PDB entry 7VY3 | electron microscopy, 2.63 A resolution | chains L and M of the 25 polymer chains in the assembly

== Chain L ==
Name: Photosynthetic reaction center L subunit
Source organism: Rhodobacter sphaeroides f. sp. denitrificans
UniProt: A0A7Z6QV46 (A0A7Z6QV46_CERSP); residues 1-281 here correspond to UniProt positions 2-282 (UniProt number = residue number + 1)
Sequence (281 residues; row label = number of the first residue in the row):
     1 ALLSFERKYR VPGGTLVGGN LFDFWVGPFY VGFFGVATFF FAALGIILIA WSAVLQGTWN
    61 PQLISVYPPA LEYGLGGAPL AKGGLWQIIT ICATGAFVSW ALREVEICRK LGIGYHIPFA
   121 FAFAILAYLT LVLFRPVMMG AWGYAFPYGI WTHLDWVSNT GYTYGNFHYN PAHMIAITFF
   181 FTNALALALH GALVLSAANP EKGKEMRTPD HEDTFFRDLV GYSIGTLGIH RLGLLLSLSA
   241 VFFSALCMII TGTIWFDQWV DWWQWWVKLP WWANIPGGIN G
Ion coordination: Fe ion: His190, His230 (shared with His219(M), Glu234(M), His266(M) of chain M)
Small-molecule neighbours:
  - bacteriochlorophyll a (BCL), molecule 1: Leu21, Phe22, Phe33, Val36
  - bacteriochlorophyll a (BCL), molecule 2: Ile46, Ile49, Phe97, Tyr128, Leu131, Phe146, Ile150, Trp151, His153, Leu154, Trp156, Val157
  - bacteriochlorophyll a (BCL), molecule 3: Phe97, Phe121, Ala124, Ile125, Ala127, Tyr128, Leu131, Trp156, Val157, Ser158, Thr160, Gly161, Tyr162, Asn166, Phe167, His168, His173, Ala176, Ile177, Phe180, Phe181, Val241, Ser244, Ala245, Cys247, Met248
  - bacteriochlorophyll a (BCL), molecule 4: Val157, Tyr162, His168, Phe181
  - bacteriochlorophyll a (BCL), molecule 5: His168, His173, Met174, Ile177, Thr178, Phe181, Thr182, Leu185
  - bacteriopheophytin a (BPH), molecule 1: Thr38, Phe41, Ala42, Gly45, Ile46, Ile49, Ile89, Cys92, Ala93, Ala96, Phe97, Trp100, Glu104, Ile117, Ala120, Phe121, Phe123, Ala124, Tyr128, Phe146, Tyr148, Gly149, Ile150, His153, Phe180, Ser237, Leu238, Val241
  - bacteriopheophytin a (BPH), molecule 2: Phe181, Ala184, Leu185, Ala188, Leu189, Phe216, Leu219, Val220
  - phosphatidylethanolamine (PTY): Ala1, Pro28, Phe29, Phe39, Ala42, Ala43
  - ubiquinone-10 (U10), molecule 1: Val26, Phe29, Val31, Gly35, Phe39, Trp100, Arg103
  - ubiquinone-10 (U10), molecule 2: Val36, Ala37, Phe40, Phe41, Ile91, Gly95
  - ubiquinone-10 (U10), molecule 3: Ile175, Thr178, Phe179, Thr182, Ala186, Leu189, His190, Leu193, Val194, Glu212, Asp213, Phe216, Tyr222, Ser223, Ile224, Gly225, Thr226, Ile229, Leu232, Leu236
  - ubiquinone-10 (U10), molecule 4: Thr178, Trp263, Trp265, Trp266

== Chain M ==
Name: Reaction center protein M chain
Source organism: Rhodobacter sphaeroides f. sp. denitrificans
UniProt: A0A7Z6QV86 (A0A7Z6QV86_CERSP); residues 1-307 here correspond to UniProt positions 2-308 (UniProt number = residue number + 1)
Sequence (307 residues; row label = number of the first residue in the row):
     1 AEYQNIFTQV QVRGPADLGM TEDVNLANRS GVGPFSTLLG WFGNAQLGPI YLGSLGVLSL
    61 FSGLMWFFTI GIWFWYQAGW NPAVFLRDLF FFSLEPPAPE YGLSFAAPLK EGGLWLIASF
   121 FMFVAVWSWW GRTYLRAQAL GMGKHTAWAF LSAIWLWMVL GFIRPILMGS WSEAVPYGIF
   181 SHLDWTNNFS LVHGNLFYNP FHGLSIAFLY GSALLFAMHG ATILAVSRFG GERELEQIAD
   241 RGTAAERAAL FWRWTMGFNA TMEGIHRWAI WMAVLVTLTG GIGILLSGTV VDNWYVWGQN
   301 HGMAPLN
Unresolved in the structure: 307
Ion coordination: Fe ion: His219, Glu234, His266 (shared with His190(L), His230(L) of chain L)
Small-molecule neighbours:
  - bacteriochlorophyll a (BCL), molecule 1: Trp66, Phe67, Leu89, Met122, Trp157, Leu160, Val175, Ile179, His182, Leu183, Trp185, Thr186
  - bacteriochlorophyll a (BCL), molecule 2: Trp66, Met122, Val126, Phe150, Ala153, Ile154, Leu156, Trp157, Leu160, Trp185, Thr186, Asn187, Phe189, Ser190, Leu196, Phe197, His202, Ser205, Ile206, Leu209, Tyr210, Val276, Thr277, Gly280, Gly281, Ile284
  - bacteriochlorophyll a (BCL), molecule 3: Thr186, Phe197, Tyr210
  - bacteriochlorophyll a (BCL), molecule 4: Phe197, His202, Gly203, Leu204, Ile206, Ala207, Tyr210, Gly211, Leu214
  - bacteriopheophytin a (BPH), molecule 1: Ser59, Gly63, Leu64, Trp66, Phe67, Ala125, Val126, Trp129, Thr133, Thr146, Ala149, Phe150, Ala153, Ala273, Val274, Thr277
  - bacteriopheophytin a (BPH), molecule 2: Tyr210, Ala213, Leu214, Ala217, Met218, Trp252, Thr255, Met256
  - phosphatidylethanolamine (PTY): Phe208, Arg253, Met256, Gly257, Phe258, Trp268, Trp271, Met272, Leu275
  - spheroidene (SPO): Trp66, Phe67, Phe68, Ile70, Gly71, Ile72, Phe74, Trp75, Phe85, Leu89, Phe105, Trp115, Leu116, Ser119, Phe120, Met122, Phe123, Trp157, Met158, Leu160, Gly161, Phe162, Trp171, Val175, Pro176, Tyr177, Gly178, Ile179, His182
  - ubiquinone-10 (U10), molecule 1: Leu86, Arg87, Leu89, Phe90, Phe91, Ile179, Phe180
  - ubiquinone-10 (U10), molecule 2: Leu214, Leu215, Met218, His219, Thr222, Ile223, Ala245, Ala248, Ala249, Trp252, Met256, Phe258, Asn259, Ala260, Thr261, Met262, Ile265, Trp268, Met272

== Interface between chain L and chain M ==
Residue-residue contacts (224):
  Ala1(L) - Arg253(M)
  Leu3(L) - Leu250(M)  hydrophobic
  Leu3(L) - Arg253(M)
  Phe5(L) - Arg241(M)
  Phe5(L) - Glu246(M)
  Glu6(L) - Leu250(M)
  Glu6(L) - Arg253(M)  salt bridge
  Glu6(L) - Trp254(M)  hydrogen bond
  Lys8(L) - Glu246(M)  salt bridge
  Tyr9(L) - Thr243(M)  hydrogen bond
  Tyr9(L) - Glu246(M)  hydrogen bond
  Tyr9(L) - Arg247(M)
  Tyr9(L) - Leu250(M)  hydrophobic
  Tyr9(L) - Trp254(M)
  Arg10(L) - Trp254(M)
  Trp25(L) - Trp254(M)
  Pro28(L) - Arg253(M)
  Pro28(L) - Trp254(M)
  Pro28(L) - Gly257(M)
  Phe29(L) - Trp254(M)
  Phe29(L) - Thr255(M)
  Phe29(L) - Met256(M)
  Phe29(L) - Gly257(M)
  Tyr30(L) - Trp254(M)  hydrogen bond (backbone-backbone)
  Asn60(L) - Gly302(M)
  Gln62(L) - Met303(M)
  Leu63(L) - Met303(M)
  Leu63(L) - Ala304(M)
  Leu63(L) - Pro305(M)
  Trp100(L) - Thr255(M)
  Arg103(L) - Trp254(M)  hydrogen bond (side chain-backbone)
  Arg103(L) - Thr255(M)  hydrogen bond (side chain-backbone)
  Glu104(L) - Phe251(M)
  Glu104(L) - Thr255(M)
  Ile107(L) - Phe251(M)  hydrophobic
  Ile107(L) - Trp254(M)
  Ile107(L) - Thr255(M)
  Cys108(L) - Phe251(M)  hydrophobic
  Lys110(L) - Trp254(M)
  Leu111(L) - Arg247(M)  hydrogen bond (backbone-side chain)
  Leu111(L) - Leu250(M)
  Leu111(L) - Phe251(M)
  Leu111(L) - Trp254(M)  hydrophobic
  Gly112(L) - Arg228(M)  hydrogen bond (backbone-side chain)
  Gly112(L) - Phe229(M)
  Ile113(L) - Ala225(M)
  Ile113(L) - Val226(M)  hydrophobic
  Ile113(L) - Arg228(M)
  Ile113(L) - Arg247(M)
  Ile113(L) - Phe251(M)  hydrophobic
  Gly114(L) - Ala225(M)  hydrogen bond (backbone-backbone)
  Gly114(L) - Arg228(M)
  His116(L) - Gln4(M)  hydrogen bond (side chain-backbone)
  His116(L) - Ala221(M)
  His116(L) - Leu224(M)
  His116(L) - Ala225(M)
  Ile117(L) - Ala221(M)
  Ile117(L) - Thr222(M)
  Ile117(L) - Phe251(M)  hydrophobic
  Ile117(L) - Trp252(M)  hydrophobic
  Trp151(L) - Phe197(M)
  Trp151(L) - Tyr198(M)  hydrogen bond (backbone-side chain)
  Trp151(L) - Met303(M)
  Leu154(L) - Phe197(M)
  Asp155(L) - Tyr198(M)  hydrogen bond
  Val157(L) - Phe197(M)  hydrophobic
  Ser158(L) - Phe197(M)
  Tyr162(L) - Asn187(M)  hydrogen bond
  Tyr162(L) - Leu191(M)
  Asn166(L) - Leu183(M)
  Asn166(L) - Asp184(M)
  Asn166(L) - Asn187(M)
  His168(L) - Leu183(M)  hydrogen bond (side chain-backbone)
  His168(L) - Thr186(M)
  Tyr169(L) - Phe180(M)  hydrophobic
  Tyr169(L) - Asp184(M)  hydrogen bond
  Phe180(L) - Leu209(M)
  Phe180(L) - Ala213(M)  hydrophobic
  Asn183(L) - Ser212(M)  hydrogen bond (side chain-backbone)
  Asn183(L) - Ala213(M)
  Asn183(L) - Phe216(M)
  Ala184(L) - Leu209(M)  hydrophobic
  Ala184(L) - Ala273(M)
  Ala186(L) - Phe216(M)  hydrophobic
  Leu187(L) - Ser212(M)
  Leu187(L) - Phe216(M)
  Leu187(L) - Ala269(M)
  Ala188(L) - Ala273(M)  hydrophobic
  His190(L) - His219(M)  hydrogen bond
  His190(L) - Glu234(M)  salt bridge
  His190(L) - His266(M)  hydrogen bond
  Gly191(L) - His266(M)
  Ala192(L) - His145(M)
  Ala192(L) - Thr146(M)
  Ala192(L) - Ile270(M)  hydrophobic
  Val194(L) - Glu234(M)
  Val194(L) - His266(M)
  Leu195(L) - His145(M)
  Leu195(L) - Glu263(M)
  Leu195(L) - His266(M)
  Leu195(L) - Arg267(M)
  Leu195(L) - Ile270(M)  hydrophobic
  Ser196(L) - Met142(M)
  Ser196(L) - Gly143(M)  hydrogen bond (backbone-backbone)
  Ser196(L) - His145(M)
  Ala197(L) - Met142(M)  hydrophobic
  Ala197(L) - Leu235(M)  hydrophobic
  Ala198(L) - Leu235(M)
  Ala198(L) - Glu263(M)
  Asn199(L) - Gly143(M)
  Asn199(L) - His145(M)
  Asn199(L) - Glu263(M)  hydrogen bond
  Asn199(L) - Arg267(M)  hydrogen bond
  Pro200(L) - Gly141(M)
  Pro200(L) - Gly143(M)
  Glu201(L) - Gln138(M)
  Glu201(L) - Gly141(M)  hydrogen bond (backbone-backbone)
  Glu201(L) - Met142(M)
  Glu201(L) - Lys144(M)  salt bridge
  Lys204(L) - Gly141(M)
  Met206(L) - Leu235(M)  hydrophobic
  Met206(L) - Ala239(M)  hydrophobic
  Arg207(L) - Glu22(M)  salt bridge
  Arg207(L) - Leu140(M)  hydrogen bond (side chain-backbone)
  Arg207(L) - Gly141(M)
  Arg207(L) - Leu235(M)
  Thr208(L) - Met20(M)
  Asp210(L) - Met20(M)
  His211(L) - Met20(M)  hydrogen bond
  His211(L) - Glu22(M)  salt bridge
  His211(L) - Leu140(M)
  His211(L) - Met142(M)
  Glu212(L) - Leu235(M)
  Asp213(L) - Asn44(M)
  Thr214(L) - Gly19(M)
  Thr214(L) - Met20(M)  hydrogen bond (side chain-backbone)
  Thr214(L) - Arg29(M)
  Thr214(L) - Leu140(M)
  Phe215(L) - Thr133(M)
  Phe215(L) - Arg136(M)
  Phe215(L) - Ala137(M)
  Phe215(L) - Leu140(M)
  Phe215(L) - Met142(M)  hydrophobic
  Phe215(L) - Thr146(M)
  Arg217(L) - Asn44(M)
  Arg217(L) - Gln46(M)  hydrogen bond
  Arg217(L) - Gly48(M)
  Arg217(L) - Pro49(M)
  Arg217(L) - Ile50(M)
  Arg217(L) - Tyr51(M)
  Asp218(L) - Val24(M)
  Asp218(L) - Arg29(M)  salt bridge
  Asp218(L) - Ile50(M)
  Asp218(L) - Tyr51(M)  hydrogen bond (backbone-backbone)
  Asp218(L) - Arg132(M)  hydrogen bond (backbone-side chain)
  Asp218(L) - Arg136(M)
  Leu219(L) - Ile50(M)
  Leu219(L) - Trp129(M)
  Leu219(L) - Arg132(M)  hydrogen bond (backbone-side chain)
  Leu219(L) - Thr133(M)
  Val220(L) - Ile50(M)
  Val220(L) - Trp129(M)  hydrophobic
  Gly221(L) - Leu47(M)
  Gly221(L) - Gly48(M)  hydrogen bond (backbone-backbone)
  Gly221(L) - Ile50(M)
  Tyr222(L) - Leu39(M)  hydrophobic
  Tyr222(L) - Asn44(M)  hydrogen bond (side chain-backbone)
  Tyr222(L) - Gln46(M)
  Tyr222(L) - Leu47(M)  hydrophobic
  Ser223(L) - Asn44(M)  hydrogen bond (backbone-side chain)
  Ile224(L) - Phe42(M)  hydrophobic
  Ile224(L) - Gly43(M)
  Ile224(L) - Asn44(M)  hydrogen bond (backbone-backbone)
  Gly225(L) - Asn44(M)
  Thr226(L) - Glu232(M)  hydrogen bond (side chain-backbone)
  Leu227(L) - Asn5(M)
  Leu227(L) - Leu224(M)  hydrophobic
  Leu227(L) - Glu232(M)
  Gly228(L) - Phe42(M)
  Ile229(L) - Phe216(M)
  His230(L) - His219(M)  hydrogen bond
  His230(L) - Gly220(M)
  His230(L) - Ile223(M)
  His230(L) - Glu234(M)  salt bridge
  Arg231(L) - Tyr3(M)
  Arg231(L) - Asn5(M)  hydrogen bond
  Arg231(L) - Ile6(M)  hydrogen bond (side chain-backbone)
  Arg231(L) - Phe7(M)
  Arg231(L) - Thr8(M)
  Arg231(L) - Trp41(M)
  Arg231(L) - Phe42(M)  hydrogen bond (side chain-backbone)
  Arg231(L) - Leu224(M)
  Leu232(L) - Phe42(M)
  Gly233(L) - Phe216(M)
  Leu234(L) - Ala217(M)
  Leu234(L) - Ala221(M)  hydrophobic
  Leu234(L) - Leu224(M)  hydrophobic
  Leu235(L) - Phe42(M)  hydrophobic
  Ser237(L) - Ala213(M)  hydrogen bond (side chain-backbone)
  Ser237(L) - Phe216(M)
  Ser237(L) - Ala217(M)  hydrogen bond (side chain-backbone)
  Trp263(L) - Phe180(M)  hydrophobic
  Trp266(L) - Leu86(M)  hydrogen bond (side chain-backbone)
  Trp266(L) - Arg87(M)  hydrogen bond (side chain-backbone)
  Val267(L) - Arg87(M)
  Trp272(L) - Ala83(M)
  Trp272(L) - Leu86(M)  hydrophobic
  Trp272(L) - Arg87(M)  hydrogen bond (backbone-side chain)
  Ala273(L) - Arg87(M)
  Ile275(L) - Asn81(M)
  Ile275(L) - Ala83(M)  hydrophobic
  Ile275(L) - Val84(M)  hydrophobic
  Ile275(L) - Arg87(M)  hydrogen bond (backbone-side chain)
  Gly277(L) - Val84(M)
  Gly277(L) - Arg87(M)  hydrogen bond (backbone-side chain)
  Gly278(L) - Gln77(M)
  Gly278(L) - Val84(M)
  Gly278(L) - Asp88(M)
  Ile279(L) - Asp88(M)  hydrogen bond (backbone-side chain)
  Ile279(L) - Phe91(M)  hydrophobic
  Ile279(L) - Phe92(M)  hydrophobic
  Asn280(L) - Asp88(M)  hydrogen bond
  Asn280(L) - Phe91(M)
  Gly281(L) - Arg87(M)
Other interface residues (no listed pair), chain L (102 interface residues in all): Ser4, Ala120, Phe181, Leu189, Leu193, Pro209, Gln264, Asn274, Pro276
Other interface residues (no listed pair), chain M (106 interface residues in all): Asp17, Ala78, Phe90, Ala149, Asn195, Tyr210, Leu215, Met218, Ile238, Ala249, Asn259, Met272, His301

== Summary ==
102 residues of chain L face 106 of chain M across their interface, with 47 hydrogen bonds and 8 salt bridges.
Polar pairs include Glu6(L)-Arg253(M), Lys8(L)-Glu246(M) and His190(L)-Glu234(M).
Chain L is Photosynthetic reaction center L subunit and chain M is Reaction center protein M chain, both from
Rhodobacter sphaeroides f. sp. denitrificans; the structure, Structure of photosynthetic LH1-rc super-complex
of rhodobacter sphaeroides lacking protein-U, was determined by electron microscopy, deposited together with
7VY2.
